Entry 5BXI (X-ray diffraction, 1.70 A resolution); this record covers chains A and B of the 6 polymer chains in the assembly.

Chain A (and B):
Protein: Nucleoside diphosphate kinase
From: Toxoplasma gondii ME49
Notes: EC 2.7.4.6; chain B of this document is another copy of the same molecule, construct and numbering; everything in this record applies to it too
UniProtKB: S8FF85 (S8FF85_TOXGO); numbering as in UniProt (aligned over 1-155)
Sequence (160 residues; row label = number of the first residue in the row):
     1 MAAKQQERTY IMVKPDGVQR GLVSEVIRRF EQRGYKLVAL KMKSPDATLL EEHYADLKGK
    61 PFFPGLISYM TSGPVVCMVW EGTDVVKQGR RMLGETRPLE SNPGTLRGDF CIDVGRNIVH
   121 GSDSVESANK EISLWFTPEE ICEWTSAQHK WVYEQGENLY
Not modelled in the structure: 1-2, 155-160 (chain B: 1-2, 156-160)
Sequence notes: expression tag (156-160)
Reported in the primary citation:
  - specificity-determining residues: Lys60 (proposed by the authors, not directly observed)

Chain A / chain B interface:
Pairs across the interface (46; chain A residue first):
  Asp16(A) - Trp151(B)
  Gln19(A) - Gln148(B)  hydrogen bond (backbone-side chain)
  Gln19(A) - Trp151(B)
  Arg20(A) - Gln32(B)  hydrogen bond (side chain-backbone)
  Arg20(A) - Arg33(B)
  Arg20(A) - Gly34(B)
  Arg20(A) - Gln148(B)  hydrogen bond
  Arg20(A) - Trp151(B)
  Arg20(A) - Val152(B)
  Tyr69(A) - Trp151(B)
  Ser72(A) - Trp151(B)
  Pro98(A) - Arg33(B)  hydrogen bond (backbone-side chain)
  Leu99(A) - Asp84(B)
  Leu99(A) - Gln88(B)  hydrogen bond (backbone-side chain)
  Leu99(A) - Arg91(B)  hydrogen bond (backbone-side chain)
  Glu100(A) - Arg91(B)
  Ser101(A) - Arg91(B)  hydrogen bond (backbone-side chain)
  Asn102(A) - Arg91(B)  hydrogen bond
  Pro103(A) - Arg91(B)
  Pro103(A) - Met92(B)  hydrophobic
  Pro103(A) - Gly104(B)
  Pro103(A) - Thr105(B)
  Arg107(A) - Arg33(B)
  Gly108(A) - Arg33(B)  hydrogen bond (backbone-side chain)
  Asp109(A) - Gln32(B)
  Asp109(A) - Arg33(B)
  Phe110(A) - Gln32(B)
  Phe110(A) - Arg33(B)
  Cys111(A) - Arg33(B)  hydrogen bond (backbone-side chain)
  Ile112(A) - Arg33(B)
  Ile112(A) - Gly34(B)
  Ile112(A) - Tyr35(B)  hydrophobic
  Ile112(A) - Thr83(B)
  Ile112(A) - Val152(B)  hydrophobic
  Ile112(A) - Tyr153(B)
  Asp113(A) - Val152(B)
  Asp113(A) - Tyr153(B)
  Asp113(A) - Glu154(B)  hydrogen bond (side chain-backbone)
  Val114(A) - Glu154(B)
  Gly115(A) - Glu154(B)  hydrogen bond (backbone-side chain)
  Arg116(A) - Lys150(B)  hydrogen bond (side chain-backbone)
  Arg116(A) - Trp151(B)
  Arg116(A) - Val152(B)
  Arg116(A) - Tyr153(B)
  Arg116(A) - Glu154(B)
  Arg116(A) - Gln155(B)
Also at the interface, not in a pair above, chain A (23 interface residues in all): Pro15, Gly104
Also at the interface, not in a pair above, chain B (20 interface residues in all): Arg29, Pro103

Overview:
23 residues of chain A and 20 residues of chain B are in contact; the contacts include 13 hydrogen bonds.
Among the polar pairs are Gln19(A)-Gln148(B), Arg20(A)-Gln32(B) and Arg20(A)-Gln148(B). From the paper: the
specificity determinant Lys60(A).
Both chains are Nucleoside diphosphate kinase (Toxoplasma gondii ME49). Entry 5BXI (1.7 Angstrom Resolution
Crystal Structure of Putative Nucleoside Diphosphate Kinase from Toxoplasma gondii with Tyrosine of ...) was
determined by X-ray diffraction (same publication as 4ODI, 4O0N, 4NU7, 4NML and 4NOG).
